4ALN - chains C and D of the 4 polymer chains in the assembly; structure by X-ray diffraction, 3.05 A resolution.

Chain C (and D):
Name: Enoyl-[acyl-carrier-protein] reductase [NADPH]
Source organism: Staphylococcus aureus
Notes: EC 1.3.1.10; chain D of this document is another copy of the same molecule, construct and numbering; everything in this record applies to it too
UniProtKB: Q7A6D8 (Q7A6D8_STAAN); residue numbers follow UniProt; this construct covers 1-256
Sequence (282 residues; each row starts with the number of its first residue; numbers below 1 keep their minus sign (Met-25 is residue -25)):
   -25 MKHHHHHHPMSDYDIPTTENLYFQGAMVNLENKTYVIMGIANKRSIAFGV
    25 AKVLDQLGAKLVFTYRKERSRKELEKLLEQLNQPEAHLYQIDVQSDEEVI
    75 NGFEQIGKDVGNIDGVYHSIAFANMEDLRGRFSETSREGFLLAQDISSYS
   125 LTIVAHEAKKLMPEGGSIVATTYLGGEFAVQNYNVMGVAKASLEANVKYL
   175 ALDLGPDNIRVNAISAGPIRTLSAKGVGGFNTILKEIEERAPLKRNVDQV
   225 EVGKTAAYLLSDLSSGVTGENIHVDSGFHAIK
Disordered / not traced: -25 to 2, 95-106, 149-156, 195-202, 256 (chain D: -25 to 2, 95-108, 147-155, 191-221, 252-256)
Sequence notes: expression tag (-25 to 0); engineered mutation Val2 (Leu in Q7A6D8)
From the paper describing this entry:
  - mutagenesis - R40Q/K41N: increased catalytic activity on NADH
  - mutagenesis - R40Q/K41N/S44L: decreased catalytic activity
  - specificity-determining residues: Ser197 (by similarity / conservation)

How chain C and chain D interact:
Pairs across the interface (59):
  Val67(C) - Arg111(D)  hydrogen bond (backbone-side chain)
  Gln68(C) - Arg111(D)  hydrogen bond (backbone-side chain)
  Ser69(C) - Arg111(D)
  Asp70(C) - Arg111(D)  salt bridge
  Ser107(C) - Thr126(D)
  Ser107(C) - His130(D)
  Ser107(C) - Asp177(D)  hydrogen bond (backbone-side chain)
  Ser107(C) - Leu178(D)
  Glu108(C) - His130(D)
  Thr109(C) - Tyr123(D)  hydrogen bond (backbone-side chain)
  Ser110(C) - Tyr123(D)
  Arg111(C) - Val67(D)  hydrogen bond (side chain-backbone)
  Arg111(C) - Gln68(D)  hydrogen bond (side chain-backbone)
  Arg111(C) - Ser69(D)
  Arg111(C) - Asp70(D)  salt bridge
  Arg111(C) - Asp119(D)  salt bridge
  Arg111(C) - Tyr123(D)  hydrogen bond (backbone-side chain)
  Arg111(C) - Ile127(D)
  Phe114(C) - Gln118(D)
  Phe114(C) - Ser122(D)
  Phe114(C) - Tyr123(D)  hydrophobic
  Phe114(C) - Ser166(D)
  Leu115(C) - Leu115(D)
  Leu115(C) - Gln118(D)
  Leu115(C) - Asp119(D)
  Gln118(C) - Phe114(D)
  Gln118(C) - Gln118(D)
  Gln118(C) - Ser166(D)
  Asp119(C) - Arg111(D)  salt bridge
  Asp119(C) - Leu115(D)
  Ser122(C) - Phe114(D)
  Ser122(C) - Val162(D)
  Tyr123(C) - Thr109(D)  hydrogen bond (side chain-backbone)
  Tyr123(C) - Ser110(D)
  Tyr123(C) - Arg111(D)  hydrogen bond (side chain-backbone)
  Tyr123(C) - Phe114(D)  hydrophobic
  Thr126(C) - Tyr157(D)  hydrogen bond
  Ile127(C) - Arg111(D)
  Tyr157(C) - Thr126(D)  hydrogen bond
  Tyr157(C) - Asn170(D)  hydrogen bond
  Tyr157(C) - Tyr173(D)  hydrophobic
  Tyr157(C) - Asp177(D)
  Asn158(C) - Tyr173(D)
  Gly161(C) - Tyr173(D)
  Val162(C) - Ser166(D)
  Val162(C) - Ala169(D)  hydrophobic
  Val162(C) - Asn170(D)
  Val162(C) - Tyr173(D)  hydrophobic
  Ala165(C) - Ala169(D)  hydrophobic
  Ser166(C) - Phe114(D)
  Ser166(C) - Gln118(D)
  Ser166(C) - Val162(D)
  Ala169(C) - Ala165(D)  hydrophobic
  Asn170(C) - Tyr157(D)  hydrogen bond
  Asn170(C) - Val162(D)
  Tyr173(C) - Tyr157(D)  hydrophobic
  Tyr173(C) - Asn158(D)
  Tyr173(C) - Gly161(D)
  Asp177(C) - Tyr157(D)
Other interface residues (no listed pair), chain C (28 interface residues in all): Leu174
Other interface residues (no listed pair), chain D (29 interface residues in all): Asn156, Leu174

Summary:
The interface between chain C and chain D involves 28 residues on one side and 29 on the other, with 13
hydrogen bonds and 4 salt bridges. Polar pairs include Asp70(C)-Arg111(D), Arg111(C)-Asp119(D) and
Val67(C)-Arg111(D). From the paper: R40Q/K41N of chain C increase catalytic activity on NADH; the specificity
determinant Ser197(C).
Both chains are Enoyl-[acyl-carrier-protein] reductase [NADPH] (Staphylococcus aureus). Entry 4ALN (Crystal
structure of S. aureus FabI (P32)) was determined by X-ray diffraction together with 4ALI, 4ALJ, 4ALK, 4ALL
and 4ALM from the same study.
